PDB entry 9L1N | electron microscopy, 3.30 A resolution | chains B and C of the 13 polymer chains in the assembly

# Chain B
Molecule: E2 glycoprotein
Organism: Western equine encephalitis virus
UniProtKB: Q9J1K1 (Q9J1K1_WEEV); residues 1-416 here correspond to UniProt positions 320-735 (UniProt number = residue number + 319)
Amino-acid sequence (416 residues; numbered 1 to 416; the number before each row is that of its first residue):
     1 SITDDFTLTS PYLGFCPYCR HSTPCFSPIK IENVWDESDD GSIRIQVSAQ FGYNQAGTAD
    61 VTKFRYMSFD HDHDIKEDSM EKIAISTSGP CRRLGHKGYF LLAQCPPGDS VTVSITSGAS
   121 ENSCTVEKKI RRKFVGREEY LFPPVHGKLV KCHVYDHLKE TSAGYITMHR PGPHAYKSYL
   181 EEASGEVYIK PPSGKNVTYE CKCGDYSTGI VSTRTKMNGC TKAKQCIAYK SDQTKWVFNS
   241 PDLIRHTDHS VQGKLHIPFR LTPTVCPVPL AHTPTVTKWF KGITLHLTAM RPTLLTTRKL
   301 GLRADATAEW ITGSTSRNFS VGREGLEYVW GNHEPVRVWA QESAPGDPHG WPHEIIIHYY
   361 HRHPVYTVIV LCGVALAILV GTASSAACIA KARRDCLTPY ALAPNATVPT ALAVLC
Unresolved in the structure: 1
Disulfides: Cys16-Cys124, Cys19-Cys25, Cys91-Cys105, Cys152-Cys266, Cys201-Cys226, Cys203-Cys220
Glycans and other covalent adducts: N-acetylglucosamine (NAG) linked to Asn196

# Chain C
Molecule: Capsid glycoprotein
Organism: Western equine encephalitis virus
UniProtKB: Q9J1K1 (Q9J1K1_WEEV); residue numbers follow UniProt; this construct covers 110-259
Amino-acid sequence (150 residues; numbered 110 to 259; the number before each row is that of its first residue):
   110 KTFPIMLNGQ VNGYACVVGG RLMKPLHVEG KIDNEQLAAV KLKKASMYDL EYGDVPQNMK
   170 SDTLQYTSDK PPGFYNWHHG AVQYENGRFT VPRGVGGKGD SGRPILDNRG RVVAIVLGGA
   230 NEGTRTALSV VTWNQKGVTI RDTPEGSEPW

# Interface between chain B and chain C
Contacting residue pairs (14):
  Arg394(B) - Lys152(C)
  Thr398(B) - Tyr157(C)
  Tyr400(B) - Arg130(C)
  Tyr400(B) - Trp242(C)
  Ala401(B) - Tyr175(C)
  Ala401(B) - Trp242(C)
  Ala401(B) - Gly246(C)
  Leu402(B) - Gly128(C)
  Leu402(B) - Arg130(C)
  Leu402(B) - Tyr175(C)  hydrogen bond (backbone-side chain)
  Ala403(B) - Tyr175(C)  hydrogen bond (backbone-side chain)
  Pro404(B) - Tyr175(C)
  Pro404(B) - Gly246(C)
  Thr407(B) - Val247(C)
Other interface residues (no listed pair), chain B (10 interface residues in all): Asp395, Pro399
Other interface residues (no listed pair), chain C (12 interface residues in all): Met132, Ala154, Met156, Thr248

# Overview
Chain B and chain C form an interface of 10 and 12 residues respectively, with 2 hydrogen bonds. Polar
contacts include Leu402(B)-Tyr175(C) and Ala403(B)-Tyr175(C). Covalently linked N-acetylglucosamine: at
Asn196(B).
Chain B is E2 glycoprotein and chain C is Capsid glycoprotein, both from Western equine encephalitis virus;
the structure, Structure of Western equine encephalitis virus 71V1658 strain VLP in complex with human PCDH10
EC1, was determined by electron microscopy (same publication as 9L9A).
